PDB entry 8WOY | electron microscopy, 3.14 A resolution | chains A and B

Chain A:
Molecule: Angiotensin-converting enzyme
Source organism: Oryctolagus cuniculus
Notes: EC 3.4.-.-
UniProtKB: G1TEF4 (G1TEF4_RABIT); residue numbers follow UniProt; this construct covers 19-614
Sequence (596 residues; numbered 19 to 614; the number before each row is that of its first residue):
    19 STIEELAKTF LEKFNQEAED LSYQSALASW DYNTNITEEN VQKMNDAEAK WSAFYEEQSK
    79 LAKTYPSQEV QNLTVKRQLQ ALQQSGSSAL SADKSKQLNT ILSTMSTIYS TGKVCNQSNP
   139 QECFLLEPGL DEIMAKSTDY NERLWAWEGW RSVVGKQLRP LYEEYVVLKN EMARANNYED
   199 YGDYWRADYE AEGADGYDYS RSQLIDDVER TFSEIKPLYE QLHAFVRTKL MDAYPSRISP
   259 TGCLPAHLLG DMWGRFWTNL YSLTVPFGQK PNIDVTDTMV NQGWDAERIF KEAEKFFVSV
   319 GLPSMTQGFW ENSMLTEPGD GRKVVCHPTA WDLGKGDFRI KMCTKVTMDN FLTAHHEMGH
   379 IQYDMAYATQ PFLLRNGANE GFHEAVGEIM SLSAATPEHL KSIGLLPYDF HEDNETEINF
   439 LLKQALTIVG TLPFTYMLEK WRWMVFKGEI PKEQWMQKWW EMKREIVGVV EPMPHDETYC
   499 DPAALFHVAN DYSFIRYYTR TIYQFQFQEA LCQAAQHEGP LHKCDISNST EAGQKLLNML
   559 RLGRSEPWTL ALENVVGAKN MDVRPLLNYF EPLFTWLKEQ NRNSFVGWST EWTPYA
Cystine bridges: Cys344-Cys361, Cys530-Cys542
Metal / ion sites: Zn2+: His374, His378, Glu402
From the paper describing this entry:
  - mutagenesis - Q34H: unchanged binding to Spike protein S1 (chain B)

Chain B:
Molecule: Spike protein S1
Source organism: Severe acute respiratory syndrome coronavirus 2
UniProtKB: P0DTC2 (SPIKE_SARS2); residue numbers follow UniProt; this construct covers 319-539
Sequence (229 residues; row label = number of the first residue in the row):
   319 RVQPTESIVR FPNITNLCPF DEVFNATRFA SVYAWNRKRI SNCVADYSVL YNFAPFFAFK
   379 CYGVSPTKLN DLCFTNVYAD SFVIRGNEVS QIAPGQTGNI ADYNYKLPDD FTGCVIAWNS
   439 NKLDSKVGGN YNYRYRLFRK SNLKPFERDI STEIYQAGNK PCNGVAGVNC YFPLQSYGFR
   499 PTYGVGHQPY RVVVLSFELL HAPATVCGPK KSTNLVKNKC VNFHHHHHH
Disordered / not traced: 319-334, 519-547
Cystine bridges: Cys336-Cys361, Cys379-Cys432, Cys480-Cys488
Covalent attachments: N-acetylglucosamine (NAG) linked to Asn343
Differences from the reference sequence: variant Asp339 (Gly in P0DTC2), Phe371 (Ser in P0DTC2), Pro373 (Ser in P0DTC2), Phe375 (Ser in P0DTC2), Ala376 (Thr in P0DTC2), Asn405 (Asp in P0DTC2), Ser408 (Arg in P0DTC2), Asn417 (Lys in P0DTC2), Lys440 (Asn in P0DTC2), Arg452 (Leu in P0DTC2), Asn477 (Ser in P0DTC2), Lys478 (Thr in P0DTC2), Ala484 (Glu in P0DTC2), Val486 (Phe in P0DTC2), Arg498 (Gln in P0DTC2), Tyr501 (Asn in P0DTC2), His505 (Tyr in P0DTC2); expression tag (540-547)

How chain A and chain B interact:
Contacting residue pairs - 23 pairs, chain A then chain B:
  Ser19(A) - Asn477(B)  hydrogen bond
  Leu24(A) - Ala475(B)
  Leu24(A) - Asn487(B)
  Thr27(A) - Phe456(B)
  Thr27(A) - Tyr489(B)
  Phe28(A) - Tyr489(B)
  Glu30(A) - Phe456(B)
  Lys31(A) - Gln493(B)
  Gln34(A) - Arg403(B)  hydrogen bond
  Gln34(A) - Tyr453(B)  hydrogen bond
  Gln34(A) - Gln493(B)  hydrogen bond (backbone-side chain)
  Glu35(A) - Gln493(B)
  Asp38(A) - Tyr449(B)  hydrogen bond
  Tyr41(A) - Arg498(B)
  Tyr41(A) - Thr500(B)  hydrogen bond
  Tyr41(A) - Tyr501(B)
  Gln42(A) - Tyr449(B)
  Gln42(A) - Arg498(B)
  Tyr83(A) - Asn487(B)  hydrogen bond
  Lys353(A) - Tyr501(B)  hydrogen bond
  Lys353(A) - Gly502(B)  hydrogen bond (backbone-backbone)
  Gly354(A) - Gly502(B)
  Asp355(A) - Thr500(B)
Also at the interface, not in a pair above, chain A (17 interface residues in all): Glu23, Arg357
Also at the interface, not in a pair above, chain B (15 interface residues in all): Gly476, His505
From the paper, about this interface:
  - specific contacts: Ser19(A)-Asn477(B) (hydrogen bond), Gln34(A)-Gln493(B) (hydrogen bond), Gln34(A)-Tyr453(B) (hydrogen bond), Gln34(A)-Arg403(B) (hydrogen bond), Asp38(A)-Tyr449(B) (hydrogen bond), Tyr41(A)-Arg498(B) (cation-pi contact), Gln42(A)-Tyr449(B), Lys353(A)-Tyr501(B) (hydrogen bond), Arg498(B)-Gln42(A) (hydrogen bond)
  - hot spots on chain A (mutagenesis) - Q34H (1.46-2.36 fold): decreased binding to Spike protein S1 (chain B)

In short:
The interface between chain A and chain B involves 17 residues on one side and 15 on the other; the contacts
include 9 hydrogen bonds. Polar contacts include Ser19(A)-Asn477(B), Gln34(A)-Arg403(B) and
Gln34(A)-Tyr453(B). The authors report hydrogen bonds between Ser19(A) and Asn477(B), Gln34(A) and Gln493(B)
and Gln34(A) and Tyr453(B) among others; a cation-pi contact between Tyr41(A) and Arg498(B); a contact between
Gln42(A) and Tyr449(B). From the paper: Q34H of chain A reduces binding to Spike protein S1 (chain B); Q34H of
chain A leaves binding to Spike protein S1 (chain B) unchanged.
Here chain A is Angiotensin-converting enzyme (Oryctolagus cuniculus) and chain B is Spike protein S1 (Severe
acute respiratory syndrome coronavirus 2). Entry 8WOY (Cryo-EM structure of SARS-CoV-2 Omicron BA.4/5 RBD in
complex with rabbit ACE2 (local refinement)) was determined by electron microscopy, deposited together with
8WOX and 8WOZ.
